PDB entry 8GTD | electron microscopy, 4.70 A resolution (low resolution: residue-level contacts below are approximate; hydrogen-bond / salt-bridge calls are withheld) | chains A and M of the 24 polymer chains in the assembly

== Chain A ==
Name: Portal protein
From: Dinoroseobacter phage vB_DshS-R4C
Reference sequence: A0A4Y6EI29 (A0A4Y6EI29_9CAUD); numbering as in UniProt (aligned over 1-551)
Sequence (551 residues; row label = number of the first residue in the row):
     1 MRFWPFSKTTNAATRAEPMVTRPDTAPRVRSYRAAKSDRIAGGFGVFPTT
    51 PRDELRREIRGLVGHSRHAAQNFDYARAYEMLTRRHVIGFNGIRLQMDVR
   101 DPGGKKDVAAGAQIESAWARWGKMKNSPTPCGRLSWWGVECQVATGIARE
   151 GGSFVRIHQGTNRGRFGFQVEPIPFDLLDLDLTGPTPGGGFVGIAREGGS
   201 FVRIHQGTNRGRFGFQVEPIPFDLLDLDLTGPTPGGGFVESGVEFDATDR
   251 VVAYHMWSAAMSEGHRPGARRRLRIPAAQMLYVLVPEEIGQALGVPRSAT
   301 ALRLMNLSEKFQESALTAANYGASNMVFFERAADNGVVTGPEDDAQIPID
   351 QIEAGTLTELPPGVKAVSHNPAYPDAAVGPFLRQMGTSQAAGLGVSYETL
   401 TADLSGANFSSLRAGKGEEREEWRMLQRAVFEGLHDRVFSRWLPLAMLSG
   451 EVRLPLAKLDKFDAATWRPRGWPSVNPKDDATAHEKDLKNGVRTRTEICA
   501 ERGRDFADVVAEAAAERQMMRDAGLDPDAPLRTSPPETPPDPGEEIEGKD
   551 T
Not modelled in the structure: 1-31, 163-212, 261-268, 528-551

== Chain M ==
Name: Head-to-tail joining protein
From: Dinoroseobacter phage vB_DshS-R4C
Reference sequence: A0A4Y6E755 (A0A4Y6E755_9CAUD); residues 1-178 here = UniProt positions 1-178
Sequence (178 residues; numbered 1 to 178; the number before each row is that of its first residue):
     1 MTVSIHPPATLVAGDSWAWEAGAVFEDHPDPWAASYVLRPEAGGDPVTVS
    51 GGLEVLAPVFRLPASVTADLPPGEWTWFAVAVDATTDARAVLAQGRVTVI
   101 PDPLAGTEDRRTPARRILAAIEATLEGRATKDADTYSIEGRSITRTPLPD
   151 LLRLRAVYAEQVARETGRSPYRQRRVSF

== Chain A / chain M interface ==
Pairs across the interface - 7 pairs, chain A then chain M:
  Leu357(A) - Arg175(M)
  Leu357(A) - Val176(M)
  Thr358(A) - Arg174(M)
  Glu359(A) - Gln173(M)
  Glu359(A) - Arg174(M)
  Leu360(A) - Arg172(M)
  Pro361(A) - Arg172(M)
Other interface residues (no listed pair), chain M (6 interface residues in all): Tyr171

== Overview ==
Chain A and chain M form an interface of 5 and 6 residues respectively.
Chain A is Portal protein and chain M is Head-to-tail joining protein, both from Dinoroseobacter phage
vB_DshS-R4C; the structure, Cryo-EM model of the marine siphophage vB_DshS-R4C portal-adaptor complex, was
determined by electron microscopy (same publication as 8GTB, 8GTC and 8GTF).
